6MNF - chains H and M of the 4 polymer chains in the assembly; structure by X-ray diffraction, 2.76 A resolution.

== Chain H (and M) ==
Molecule: Fab 2g12, heavy chain
Source organism: Homo sapiens
Notes: antibody fragment or engineered binder; chain M of this document is another copy of the same molecule, construct and numbering; everything in this record applies to it too
Amino-acid sequence (224 residues; each row starts with the number of its first residue; note: 14 numbers in that range are skipped by the numbering (no residue carries them; nothing is unmodelled there); a row labelled like 82A-82C holds insertion residues (82A, then the next letters in order)):
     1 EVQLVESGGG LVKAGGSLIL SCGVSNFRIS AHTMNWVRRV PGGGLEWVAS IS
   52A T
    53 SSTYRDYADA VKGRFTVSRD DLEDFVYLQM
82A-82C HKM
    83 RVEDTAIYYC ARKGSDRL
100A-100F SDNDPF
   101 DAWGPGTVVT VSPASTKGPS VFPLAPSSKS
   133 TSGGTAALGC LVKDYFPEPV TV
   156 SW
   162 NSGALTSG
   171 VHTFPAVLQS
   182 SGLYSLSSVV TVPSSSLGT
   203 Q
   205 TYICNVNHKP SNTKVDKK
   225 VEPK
Disulfides: Cys22-Cys92, Cys142-Cys208

== Chain H / chain M interface ==
Residue-residue contacts (34):
  Ser7(H) - Ile19(M)
  Ser7(H) - His82A(M)
  Leu11(H) - Gln179(M)
  Leu11(H) - Gly183(M)
  Ile19(H) - Ile19(M)
  Ile19(H) - Ser21(M)
  Leu20(H) - Ile19(M)
  Ser21(H) - Ile19(M)
  Ser21(H) - Gln81(M)  hydrogen bond
  Ser54(H) - Leu74(M)
  Arg57(H) - Asp72(M)  salt bridge
  Arg57(H) - Leu74(M)
  Arg57(H) - Glu75(M)
  Thr68(H) - Phe77(M)
  Ser70(H) - Asp72(M)  hydrogen bond
  Ser70(H) - Tyr79(M)  hydrogen bond
  Asp72(H) - Arg57(M)  salt bridge
  Asp72(H) - Ser70(M)  hydrogen bond
  Leu74(H) - Ser54(M)
  Leu74(H) - Arg57(M)
  Glu75(H) - Arg57(M)
  Phe77(H) - Thr68(M)
  Phe77(H) - Gln81(M)
  Tyr79(H) - Ser70(M)  hydrogen bond
  Tyr79(H) - Tyr79(M)  hydrophobic
  Tyr79(H) - Gln81(M)  hydrogen bond
  Gln81(H) - Ser21(M)
  Gln81(H) - Phe77(M)
  Gln81(H) - Tyr79(M)  hydrogen bond
  His82A(H) - Ser7(M)
  Leu178(H) - Thr110(M)
  Gln179(H) - Leu11(M)
  Ser180(H) - Leu11(M)
  Gly183(H) - Leu11(M)
Other interface residues (no listed pair), chain H (24 interface residues in all): Gly8, Ser53, Thr110, Ser182
Other interface residues (no listed pair), chain M (24 interface residues in all): Gly8, Ser17, Leu20, Ser53, Leu178, Ser180

== Summary ==
Chain H and chain M each contribute 24 residues to their interface, with 7 hydrogen bonds and 2 salt bridges.
Polar pairs include Arg57(H)-Asp72(M), Ser21(H)-Gln81(M) and Ser70(H)-Asp72(M).
Both chains are Fab 2g12, heavy chain (Homo sapiens). Entry 6MNF (Anti-HIV-1 Fab 2G12 + Man8 re-refinement)
was determined by X-ray diffraction (same publication as 6MSY, 6MU3 and 6MUB).
